PDB entry 8G09 | electron microscopy, 3.10 A resolution | chains B and G of the 20 polymer chains in the assembly

# Chain B
Protein: ATP synthase subunit alpha
Source organism: Mycolicibacterium smegmatis MC2 155
Notes: EC 7.1.2.2
UniProt: A0R202 (ATPA_MYCS2); residue numbers follow UniProt; this construct covers 1-548
Amino-acid sequence (548 residues; row label = number of the first residue in the row):
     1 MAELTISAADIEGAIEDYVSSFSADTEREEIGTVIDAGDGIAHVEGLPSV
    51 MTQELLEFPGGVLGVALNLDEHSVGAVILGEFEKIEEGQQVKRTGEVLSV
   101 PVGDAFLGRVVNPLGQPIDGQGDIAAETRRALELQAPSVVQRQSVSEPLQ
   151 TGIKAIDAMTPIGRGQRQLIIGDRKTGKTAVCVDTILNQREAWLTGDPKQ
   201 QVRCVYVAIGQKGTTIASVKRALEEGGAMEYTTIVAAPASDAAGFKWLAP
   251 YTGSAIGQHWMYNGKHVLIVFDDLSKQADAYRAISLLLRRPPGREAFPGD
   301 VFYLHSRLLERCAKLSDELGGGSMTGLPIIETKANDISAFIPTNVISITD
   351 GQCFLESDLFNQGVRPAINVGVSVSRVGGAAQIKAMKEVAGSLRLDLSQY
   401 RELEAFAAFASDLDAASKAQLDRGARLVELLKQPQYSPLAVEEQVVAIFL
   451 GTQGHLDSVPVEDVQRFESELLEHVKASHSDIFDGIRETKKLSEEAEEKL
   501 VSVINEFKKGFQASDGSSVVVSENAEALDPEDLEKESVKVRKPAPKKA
Disordered / not traced: 1-8, 23-28, 516-532, 546-548
Ligand contacts: ATP (adenosine-5'-triphosphate): Asp-173, Arg-174, Lys-175, Thr-176, Gly-177, Lys-178, Thr-179, Ala-180, Arg-365, Pro-366, Gln-433, Pro-434, Gln-435
UniProt features mapped onto this chain:
  - binding site (ATP): Gly-172 to Thr-179
  - site: Ser-373 (Required for activity)

# Chain G
Protein: ATP synthase gamma chain
Source organism: Mycolicibacterium smegmatis MC2 155
UniProt: A0R201 (ATPG_MYCS2); residue numbers follow UniProt; this construct covers 1-307
Amino-acid sequence (307 residues; row label = number of the first residue in the row):
     1 MAATLRELRGRIRSAGSIKKITKAQELIATSRIAKAQARVEAARPYAAEI
    51 TNMLTELAGASALDHPLLVERKQPKRAGVLVVSSDRGLCGAYNANVLRRA
   101 EELFSLLRDEGKDPVLYVVGRKALGYFSFRQRTVVESWTGFSERPTYENA
   151 REIADTLVNAFMAGADDEGDDAGADGILGVDELHIVFTEFRSMLSQTAVA
   201 RRAAPMEVEYVGEVETGPRTLYSFEPDPETLFDALLPRYIATRVYAALLE
   251 AAASESASRRRAMKSATDNADDLIKALTLAANRERQAQITQEISEIVGGA
   301 NALAGSK
Disordered / not traced: 1-3, 164-176, 214-221, 304-307

# How chain B and chain G interact
Pairs across the interface - 22 pairs, chain B then chain G:
  Leu-533(B) with Ala-200(G)
  Glu-534(B) with Ala-200(G); Arg-201(G); Arg-202(G), hydrogen bond (backbone-backbone)
  Glu-536(B) with Arg-202(G), hydrogen bond (backbone-backbone); Met-206(G); Glu-207(G), hydrogen bond (backbone-backbone)
  Ser-537(B) with Glu-207(G)
  Val-538(B) with Glu-207(G), hydrogen bond (backbone-backbone); Val-208(G); Glu-209(G), hydrogen bond (backbone-backbone)
  Lys-539(B) with Thr-55(G); Glu-209(G)
  Val-540(B) with Glu-209(G), hydrogen bond (backbone-backbone); Tyr-210(G); Val-211(G), hydrogen bond (backbone-backbone)
  Arg-541(B) with Gly-212(G)
  Lys-542(B) with Tyr-210(G); Val-211(G); Gly-212(G), hydrogen bond (backbone-backbone)
  Pro-543(B) with Gly-212(G); Glu-213(G)
Other interface residues (no listed pair), chain B (11 interface residues in all): Lys-535

# Summary
11 residues of chain B face 12 of chain G across their interface; the contacts include 8 hydrogen bonds.
Main-chain hydrogen bonds include Glu-534(B)/Arg-202(G), Glu-536(B)/Arg-202(G) and Glu-536(B)/Glu-207(G).
Ligands of chain B: ATP. From UniProt: 8 ATP-binding residues on chain B.
Chain B is ATP synthase subunit alpha and chain G is ATP synthase gamma chain, both from Mycolicibacterium
smegmatis MC2 155; the structure, Cryo-EM structure of SQ31f-bound Mycobacterium smegmatis ATP synthase
rotational state 2 (backbone model), was determined by electron microscopy (same publication as 8G07, 8G08,
8G0A, 8G0B, 8G0C, 8G0D and 8G0E).
